PDB entry 6AZX | X-ray diffraction, 2.10 A resolution | chains A and B

[Chain A]
Name: 663 antibody, heavy chain
Organism: Homo sapiens
Notes: antibody fragment or engineered binder
Chain sequence (223 residues; numbered 1 to 215 plus 8 insertion-coded residues; the number before each row is that of its first residue; a row labelled like 82A-82C holds insertion residues (82A, then the next letters in order)):
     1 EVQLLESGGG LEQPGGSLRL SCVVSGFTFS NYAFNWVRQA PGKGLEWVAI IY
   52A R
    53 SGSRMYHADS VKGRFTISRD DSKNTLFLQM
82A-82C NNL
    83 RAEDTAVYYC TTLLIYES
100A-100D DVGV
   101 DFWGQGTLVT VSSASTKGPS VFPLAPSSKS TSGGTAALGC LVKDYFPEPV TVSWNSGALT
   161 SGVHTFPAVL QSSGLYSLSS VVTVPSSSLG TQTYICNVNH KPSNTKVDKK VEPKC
Unresolved in the structure: 127-136, 189-195, 211-215
Disulfide bonds: Cys22-Cys92, Cys140-Cys196

[Chain B]
Name: 663 antibody, light chain
Organism: Homo sapiens
Notes: antibody fragment or engineered binder
Chain sequence (218 residues; each row starts with the number of its first residue; a row labelled like 27A-27D holds insertion residues (27A, then the next letters in order)):
     1 DIVMTQSPLS LPVSPGEPAS ISCRSTQ
27A-27D SLIF
    28 GEHNYLDWYL QKPGQSPQLL IYLASNRASG VPDRFSGSGS GTYFTLKISR VEAEDFGVYY
    88 CVQTVQVPYT FGQGTKLEIK RTVAAPSVFI FPPSDEQLKS GTASVVCLLN NFYPREAKVQ
   148 WKVDNALQSG NSQESVTEQD SKDSTYSLSS TLTLSKADYE KHKVYACEVT HQGLSSPVTK
   208 SFNRGEC
Unresolved in the structure: 150, 183-184, 211-214
Disulfide bonds: Cys23-Cys88, Cys134-Cys194

[How chain A and chain B interact]
Pairs across the interface (69):
  Asn35(A) with Tyr96(B)
  Gln39(A) with Gln38(B), hydrogen bond; Tyr87(B), hydrogen bond
  Lys43(A) with Tyr87(B)
  Gly44(A) with Tyr87(B)
  Leu45(A) with Pro44(B), hydrophobic; Tyr87(B), hydrophobic; Phe98(B)
  Trp47(A) with Pro95(B), hydrophobic; Tyr96(B); Phe98(B)
  Ile50(A) with Tyr96(B)
  Tyr52(A) with Val94(B)
  Met57(A) with Val94(B), hydrophobic
  His59(A) with Asp1(B), salt bridge; Pro95(B)
  Asp61(A) with Asp1(B)
  Tyr91(A) with Gln38(B), hydrogen bond; Gln42(B); Ser43(B)
  Leu95(A) with Tyr36(B); Tyr96(B), hydrophobic
  Leu96(A) with Asp34(B); Leu46(B), hydrophobic; Tyr49(B), hydrophobic; Leu50(B), hydrophobic
  Tyr98(A) with Tyr49(B), hydrophobic; Leu50(B), hydrophobic
  Gly100C(A) with Tyr49(B); Ser56(B), hydrogen bond (backbone-side chain)
  Asp101(A) with Tyr36(B), hydrogen bond; Leu46(B)
  Trp103(A) with Tyr36(B); Ser43(B); Pro44(B)
  Gly104(A) with Ser43(B), hydrogen bond (backbone-side chain)
  Gln105(A) with Ser43(B)
  Phe122(A) with Ser121(B); Gln124(B)
  Pro123(A) with Ser121(B)
  Leu124(A) with Phe118(B); Val133(B), hydrophobic
  Ala125(A) with Phe118(B)
  Ala137(A) with Phe116(B), hydrophobic; Phe118(B)
  Leu138(A) with Phe118(B), hydrophobic
  Leu141(A) with Ser131(B)
  Lys143(A) with Gln124(B); Ser131(B)
  His164(A) with Asn137(B), hydrogen bond; Asn138(B); Ser174(B)
  Phe166(A) with Leu135(B), hydrophobic; Ser162(B); Thr164(B); Ser174(B); Leu175(B); Ser176(B)
  Pro167(A) with Ser162(B), hydrogen bond (backbone-side chain); Val163(B)
  Val169(A) with Gln160(B); Glu161(B); Ser162(B)
  Leu170(A) with Gln160(B)
  Gln171(A) with Gln160(B)
  Ser179(A) with Ser176(B)
  Val181(A) with Leu135(B), hydrophobic
  Thr183(A) with Asn137(B)
  Lys209(A) with Glu123(B)
Also at the interface, not in a pair above, chain A (45 interface residues in all): Val37, Glu46, Asp100A, Val100B, Val100D, Pro126, Thr165
Also at the interface, not in a pair above, chain B (36 interface residues in all): His30, Asp167

[In short]
45 residues of chain A and 36 residues of chain B are in contact; the contacts include 8 hydrogen bonds and 1
salt bridge. Polar contacts include His59(A)-Asp1(B), Gln39(A)-Gln38(B) and Gln39(A)-Tyr87(B).
Chain A is 663 antibody, heavy chain and chain B is 663 antibody, light chain, both from Homo sapiens; the
structure, Crystal structure of the neutralizing anti-circumsporozoite protein 663 antibody, was determined by
X-ray diffraction, deposited together with 5BK0 and 5BK3.
